PDB entry 2DE4 | X-ray diffraction, 1.80 A resolution | chain A

# Chain A
Name: Dibenzothiophene desulfurization enzyme B
Source organism: Rhodococcus sp
Notes: EC 3.13.1.3
UniProtKB: P54997 (SOXB_RHOSG); numbering as in UniProt (aligned over 1-365)
Amino-acid sequence (365 residues; each row starts with the number of its first residue):
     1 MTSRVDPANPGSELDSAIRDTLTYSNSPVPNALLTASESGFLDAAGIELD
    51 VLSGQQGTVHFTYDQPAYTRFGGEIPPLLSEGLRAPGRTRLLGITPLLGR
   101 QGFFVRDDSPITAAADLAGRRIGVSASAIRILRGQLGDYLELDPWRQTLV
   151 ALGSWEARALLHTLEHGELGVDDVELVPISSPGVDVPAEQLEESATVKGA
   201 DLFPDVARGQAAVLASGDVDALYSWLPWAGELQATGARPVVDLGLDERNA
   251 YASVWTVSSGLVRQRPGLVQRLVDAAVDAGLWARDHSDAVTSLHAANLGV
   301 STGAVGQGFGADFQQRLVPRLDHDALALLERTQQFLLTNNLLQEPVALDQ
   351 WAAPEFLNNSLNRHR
Not modelled in the structure: 1-19, 364-365
Differences from the reference sequence: engineered mutation Ser27 (Cys in P54997)
Residues lining bound ligands: 1,1'-biphenyl-2-sulfinic acid (BPS): Ser27, Pro28, His60, Phe61, Arg70, Gly73, Pro76, Trp145, Leu152, Trp155, Gly183, Val186, Leu202, Phe203, Trp225, Leu226, Trp228
Swiss-Prot annotation at these positions:
  - active site: Arg70
  - binding site (2'-hydroxybiphenyl-2-sulfinate): His60, Arg70
  - site: His60 (May orient the sulfinate group)

# In short
Bound to chain A: 1,1'-biphenyl-2-sulfinic acid. Curated annotation (UniProt) lists active-site residue Arg70
and residues binding 2'-hydroxybiphenyl-2-sulfinate His60 and Arg70.
Chain A is Dibenzothiophene desulfurization enzyme B (Rhodococcus sp); the structure, Crystal structure of
DSZB C27S mutant in complex with biphenyl-2-sulfinic acid, was determined by X-ray diffraction, deposited
together with 2DE2 and 2DE3.
